Entry 8SXI (electron microscopy, 4.50 A resolution (low resolution: residue-level contacts below are approximate; hydrogen-bond / salt-bridge calls are withheld)); this record covers chains E and H of the 12 polymer chains in the assembly.

# Chain E
Molecule: Envelope glycoprotein gp160
Source organism: Human immunodeficiency virus 1
Reference sequence: M4M3Q1 (M4M3Q1_9HIV1); the construct lacks a stretch of the UniProt sequence and is renumbered around it, so the offset changes along the chain: 35-147 = UniProt 31-143; 157-309 = UniProt 144-296; 312-321 = UniProt 297-306; 322-359 = UniProt 308-345; 2 more segments
Sequence (456 residues; each row starts with the number of its first residue; note: 18 numbers in that range are skipped by the numbering (no residue carries them; nothing is unmodelled there)):
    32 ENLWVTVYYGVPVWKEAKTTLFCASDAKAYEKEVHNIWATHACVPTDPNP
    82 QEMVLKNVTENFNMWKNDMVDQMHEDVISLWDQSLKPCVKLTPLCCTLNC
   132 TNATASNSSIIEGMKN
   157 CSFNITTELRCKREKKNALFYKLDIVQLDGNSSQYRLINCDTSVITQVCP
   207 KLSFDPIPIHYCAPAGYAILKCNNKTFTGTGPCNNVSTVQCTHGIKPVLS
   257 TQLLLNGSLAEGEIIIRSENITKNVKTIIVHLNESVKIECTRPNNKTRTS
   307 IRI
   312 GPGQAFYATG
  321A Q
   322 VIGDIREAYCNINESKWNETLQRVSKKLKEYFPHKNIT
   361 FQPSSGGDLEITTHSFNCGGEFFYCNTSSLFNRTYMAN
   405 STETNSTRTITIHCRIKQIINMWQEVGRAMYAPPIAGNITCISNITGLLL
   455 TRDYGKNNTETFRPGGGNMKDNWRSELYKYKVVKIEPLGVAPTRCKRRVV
Disordered / not traced: 405-408
Differences from the reference sequence: expression tag (32-34); conflict Ile-68 (Val64 in M4M3Q1), Cys-127 (Val123 in M4M3Q1), Cys-167 (Asp154 in M4M3Q1), Asp-197 (Asn184 in M4M3Q1), Val-204 (Ala191 in M4M3Q1), Leu-208 (Val195 in M4M3Q1), Leu-255 (Val242 in M4M3Q1), Lys-279 (Asn266 in M4M3Q1), Tyr-458 (Gly437 in M4M3Q1), Lys-488 (Glu467 in M4M3Q1), Ile-489 (Val468 in M4M3Q1), Glu-490 (Lys469 in M4M3Q1), Arg-498 (Asn477 in M4M3Q1), Cys-499 (Ala478 in M4M3Q1), Lys-500 (Arg479 in M4M3Q1)
Disulfide bonds: Cys-54/Cys-74, Cys-119/Cys-205, Cys-126/Cys-196, Cys-131/Cys-157, Cys-218/Cys-247, Cys-228/Cys-239, Cys-296/Cys-331, Cys-378/Cys-445, Cys-385/Cys-418

# Chain H
Molecule: b12 Light Chain
Source organism: Human immunodeficiency virus 1
Sequence (108 residues; numbered 1 to 107 plus 1 insertion-coded residue; the number before each row is that of its first residue):
     1 EIVLTQSPGTLSLSPGERATFSCRSSHS
   28A I
    29 RSRRVAWYQHKPGQAPRLVIHGVSNRASGISDRFSGSGSGTDFTLTITRV
    79 EPEDFALYYCQVYGASSYTFGQGTKLERK
Disulfide bonds: Cys-23/Cys-88

# Chain E / chain H interface
Contacting residue pairs (8; chain E residue first):
  Cys-131(E) / Arg-29(H)
  Gln-183(E) / Ser-30(H)
  Gln-183(E) / Arg-32(H)
  Leu-184(E) / Ile-28A(H)
  Leu-184(E) / Val-90(H)
  Leu-184(E) / Ser-95(H)
  Ser-188(E) / Arg-29(H)
  Ser-189(E) / Arg-29(H)
Interface residues without a listed pair, chain E (7 interface residues in all): Asp-185, Arg-192
Interface residues without a listed pair, chain H (11 interface residues in all): Glu-1, Ile-2, Ser-28, Gly-92, Ser-94

# Overview
7 residues of chain E and 11 residues of chain H are in contact.
Here chain E is Envelope glycoprotein gp160 and chain H is b12 Light Chain, both from Human immunodeficiency
virus 1. Entry 8SXI (CH505 Disulfide Stapled SOSIP Bound to b12 Fab) was determined by electron microscopy.
